PDB entry 6T9V | X-ray diffraction, 1.13 A resolution | chain A

Chain A:
Molecule: Cationic Trypsin
From: Bos taurus
Notes: EC 3.4.21.4
UniProt: P00760 (TRY1_BOVIN); the construct lacks a stretch of the UniProt sequence and is renumbered around it, so the offset changes along the chain: -7 to 34 = UniProt 1-42; 37-67 = UniProt 43-73; 69-125 = UniProt 74-130; 127-130 = UniProt 131-134; 6 more segments
Sequence (246 residues; numbered -7 to 245 plus 3 insertion-coded residues; 10 numbers in that range are skipped by the numbering (no residue carries them; nothing is unmodelled there); the number before each row is that of its first residue; numbers below 1 keep their minus sign (Met-7 is residue -7)):
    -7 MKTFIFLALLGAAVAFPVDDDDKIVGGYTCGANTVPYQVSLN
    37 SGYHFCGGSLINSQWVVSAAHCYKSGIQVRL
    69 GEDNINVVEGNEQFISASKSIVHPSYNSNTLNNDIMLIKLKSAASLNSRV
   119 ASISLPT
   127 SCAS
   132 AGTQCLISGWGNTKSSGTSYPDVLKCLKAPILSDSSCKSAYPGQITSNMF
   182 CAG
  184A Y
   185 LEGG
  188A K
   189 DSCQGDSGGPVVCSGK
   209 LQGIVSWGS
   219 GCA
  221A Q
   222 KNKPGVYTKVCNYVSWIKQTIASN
Disordered / not traced: -7 to 15
Disulfide bonds: Cys22-Cys157, Cys42-Cys58, Cys128-Cys232, Cys136-Cys201, Cys168-Cys182, Cys191-Cys220
Metal / ion sites: Ca2+: Glu70, Asn72, Val75, Glu80
Small-molecule neighbours:
  - MXH (1-tert-butyl-3-[1-[(2S)-3-(3-carbamimidoylphenyl)-2-[[3-[3-fluoranyl-4-(hydroxymethyl)phenyl]phenyl]sulfonylamino ]propanoyl]piperidin-4-yl]urea): Phe41, Cys42, His57, Ser96, Asn97, Thr98, Leu99, Gln175, Asp189, Ser190, Cys191, Gln192, Ser195, Val213, Ser214, Trp215, Gly216, Ser217, Gly219, Cys220, Gly226, Tyr228
  - trifluoroacetic acid (TFA): Phe41, Cys42, His57, Cys191, Gln192, Gly193, Asp194, Ser195
Curated features (UniProtKB/Swiss-Prot):
  - active site (Charge relay system): His57, Asp102, Ser195
  - binding site (Ca(2+)): Glu70, Asn72, Val75, Glu80
  - binding site (substrate): Asp189, Ser190, Gln192, Gly193, Ser195

Overview:
Ligands of chain A: trifluoroacetic acid and compound MXH. Glu70, Asn72, Val75 and Glu80 form the Ca2+ site.
From UniProt: 3 active-site residues, 4 Ca2+-binding residues and 5 substrate-binding residues.
Chain A is Cationic Trypsin (Bos taurus); the structure, Bovine Trypsin in complex with the synthetic
inhibitor
(S)-3-(3-(4-(3-(tert-butyl)ureido)piperidin-1-yl)-2-((3'-fluoro-4'-(hydroxymethyl)-[1,1'-biphenyl])-3-sulfonamido)-3-oxopropyl)benzimidamide
(MI-1904), was determined by X-ray diffraction together with 6T89, 6T9T and 6T9U from the same study.
